2ZNK - chains H and I of the 3 polymer chains in the assembly; structure by X-ray diffraction, 1.80 A resolution.

Chain H:
Protein: Thrombin heavy chain
Organism: Homo sapiens
Notes: EC 3.4.21.5
UniProt: P00734 (THRB_HUMAN); the construct lacks a stretch of the UniProt sequence and is renumbered around it, so the offset changes along the chain: 16-36 = UniProt 364-384; 37-60 = UniProt 386-409; 61-77 = UniProt 419-435; 78-97 = UniProt 437-456; 7 more segments
Sequence (259 residues; numbered 16 to 247 plus 28 insertion-coded residues; 1 number in that range is skipped by the numbering (no residue carries it; nothing is unmodelled there); the number before each row is that of its first residue; a row labelled like 60A-60I holds insertion residues (60A, then the next letters in order)):
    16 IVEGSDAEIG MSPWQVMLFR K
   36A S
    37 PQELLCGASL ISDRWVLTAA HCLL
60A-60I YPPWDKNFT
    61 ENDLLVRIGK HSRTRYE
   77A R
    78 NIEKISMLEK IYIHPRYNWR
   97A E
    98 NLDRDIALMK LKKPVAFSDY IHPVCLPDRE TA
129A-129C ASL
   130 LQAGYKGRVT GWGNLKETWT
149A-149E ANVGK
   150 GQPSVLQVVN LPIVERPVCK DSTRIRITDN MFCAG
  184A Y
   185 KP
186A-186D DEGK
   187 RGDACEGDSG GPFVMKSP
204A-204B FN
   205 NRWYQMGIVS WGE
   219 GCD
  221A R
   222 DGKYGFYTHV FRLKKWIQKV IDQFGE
Disordered / not traced: 148-149, 149A-149E, 247
Disulfide bonds: Cys-42/Cys-58, Cys-168/Cys-182, Cys-191/Cys-220
Ligand contacts: 31U (D-leucyl-N-(4-carbamimidoylbenzyl)-L-prolinamide): His-57, Tyr-60A, Trp-60D, Glu-97A, Asn-98, Leu-99, Ile-174, Asp-189, Ala-190, Cys-191, Glu-192, Ser-195, Val-213, Ser-214, Trp-215, Gly-216, Gly-219, Cys-220, Gly-226, Phe-227
UniProt features mapped onto this chain:
  - region: Ala-183 to Val-200 (High affinity receptor-binding region which is also known as the TP508 peptide)
  - active site (Charge relay system): His-57, Asp-102, Ser-195
  - glycosylation: Asn-60G (N-linked (GlcNAc...) (complex) asparagine)

Chain I:
Protein: Hirudin variant-1
UniProt: P01050 (ITH1_HIRME); numbering as in UniProt (aligned over 54-64)
Sequence (11 residues; each row starts with the number of its first residue):
    54 GDFEEIPEEY L
Disordered / not traced: 64
Modified / non-standard residues: Tyr-63 (o-sulfo-l-tyrosine; TYS)

Chain H / chain I interface:
Contacting residue pairs (24; chain H residue first):
  Phe-34(H) / Phe-56(I)  hydrophobic
  Phe-34(H) / Ile-59(I)  hydrophobic
  Gln-38(H) / Gly-54(I)  hydrogen bond (backbone-backbone)
  Gln-38(H) / Phe-56(I)
  Gln-38(H) / Glu-57(I)
  Gln-38(H) / Glu-58(I)
  Gln-38(H) / Ile-59(I)
  Glu-39(H) / Phe-56(I)
  Leu-40(H) / Phe-56(I)
  Leu-65(H) / Ile-59(I)  hydrophobic
  Leu-65(H) / Tyr-63(I)
  Arg-67(H) / Ile-59(I)
  Arg-73(H) / Phe-56(I)
  Thr-74(H) / Asp-55(I)
  Thr-74(H) / Phe-56(I)
  Thr-74(H) / Glu-57(I)  hydrogen bond (backbone-backbone)
  Arg-75(H) / Glu-57(I)
  Tyr-76(H) / Glu-57(I)  hydrogen bond (backbone-side chain)
  Tyr-76(H) / Pro-60(I)
  Tyr-76(H) / Tyr-63(I)
  Glu-80(H) / Tyr-63(I)
  Lys-81(H) / Tyr-63(I)
  Ile-82(H) / Ile-59(I)  hydrophobic
  Ile-82(H) / Tyr-63(I)
Also at the interface, not in a pair above, chain H (14 interface residues in all): Met-32

Overview:
The interface between chain H and chain I involves 14 residues on one side and 8 on the other, with 3 hydrogen
bonds. Among the polar pairs are Tyr-76(H)/Glu-57(I), Gln-38(H)/Gly-54(I) and Thr-74(H)/Glu-57(I). Bound to
chain H: compound 31U.
Here chain H is Thrombin heavy chain (Homo sapiens) and chain I is Hirudin variant-1. Entry 2ZNK (Thrombin
Inhibition) was determined by X-ray diffraction (same publication as 2ZHQ, 2ZI2 and 2ZGB).
